PDB entry 8GOM | X-ray diffraction, 2.78 A resolution | chains A and B of the 5 polymer chains in the assembly

== Chain A ==
Protein: MHC class I antigen
Organism: Homo sapiens
Reference sequence: Q861F7 (Q861F7_HUMAN); residues 1-275 here = UniProt positions 1-275
Chain sequence (276 residues; row label = number of the first residue in the row; numbering starts at 0):
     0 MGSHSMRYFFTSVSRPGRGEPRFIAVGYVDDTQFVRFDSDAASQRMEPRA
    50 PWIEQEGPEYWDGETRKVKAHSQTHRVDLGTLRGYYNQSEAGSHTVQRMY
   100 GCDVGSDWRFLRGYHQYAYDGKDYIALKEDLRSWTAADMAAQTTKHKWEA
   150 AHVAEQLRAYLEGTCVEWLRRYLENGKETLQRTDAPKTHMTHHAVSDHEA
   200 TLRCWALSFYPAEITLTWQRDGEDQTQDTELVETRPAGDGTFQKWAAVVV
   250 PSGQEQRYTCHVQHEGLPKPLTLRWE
Unresolved in the structure: 0
Sequence notes: initiating methionine (0)
Disulfide bonds: Cys101-Cys164, Cys203-Cys259

== Chain B ==
Protein: Beta-2-microglobulin
Organism: Homo sapiens
Reference sequence: P61769 (B2MG_HUMAN); residues 1-99 here correspond to UniProt positions 21-119 (UniProt number = residue number + 20)
Chain sequence (100 residues; numbered 0 to 99; the number before each row is that of its first residue; numbering starts at 0):
     0 MIQRTPKIQVYSRHPAENGKSNFLNCYVSGFHPSDIEVDLLKNGERIEKV
    50 EHSDLSFSKDWSFYLLYYTEFTPTEKDEYACRVNHVTLSQPKIVKWDRDM
Sequence notes: expression tag (0)
Disulfide bonds: Cys25-Cys80
UniProt features mapped onto this chain:
  - modified residue: Gln2 (Pyrrolidone carboxylic acid)
  - glycosylation: Ile1 (N-linked (Glc) (glycation) isoleucine), Lys19 (N-linked (Glc) (glycation) lysine), Lys41 (N-linked (Glc) (glycation) lysine), Lys48 (N-linked (Glc) (glycation) lysine), Lys58 (N-linked (Glc) (glycation) lysine), Lys91 (N-linked (Glc) (glycation) lysine), Lys94 (N-linked (Glc) (glycation) lysine)

== Chain A / chain B interface ==
Pairs across the interface - 59 pairs, chain A then chain B:
  Phe8(A) with Ser55(B); Phe56(B)
  Phe9(A) with Phe56(B)
  Thr10(A) with Leu54(B); Phe56(B); Phe62(B)
  Val12(A) with Ser33(B)
  Ile23(A) with Leu54(B)
  Val25(A) with Leu54(B)
  Tyr27(A) with Ser55(B); Tyr63(B)
  Gln32(A) with Asp53(B), hydrogen bond
  Arg35(A) with Asp53(B), salt bridge
  Arg48(A) with Asp53(B), salt bridge
  His93(A) with Met0(B)
  Thr94(A) with Phe62(B)
  Gln96(A) with His31(B), hydrogen bond; Phe56(B); Trp60(B), hydrogen bond (side chain-backbone); Phe62(B)
  Arg97(A) with Phe56(B)
  Met98(A) with Phe56(B), hydrophobic
  Gln115(A) with Trp60(B)
  Tyr116(A) with Trp60(B)
  Ala117(A) with Trp60(B), hydrophobic
  Asp119(A) with Met0(B); Ile1(B); His31(B)
  Gly120(A) with Ile1(B); His31(B); Asp59(B); Trp60(B)
  Asp122(A) with Trp60(B), hydrogen bond
  His192(A) with Asp98(B), salt bridge
  Arg202(A) with Asp98(B), hydrogen bond (side chain-backbone); Met99(B)
  Trp204(A) with Asp98(B); Met99(B)
  Leu206(A) with Pro14(B), hydrophobic
  Val231(A) with Gln8(B)
  Glu232(A) with Lys6(B), salt bridge; Gln8(B), hydrogen bond (backbone-side chain); Tyr26(B); Ser28(B), hydrogen bond
  Arg234(A) with Gln8(B), hydrogen bond; Tyr10(B); Met99(B), hydrogen bond (side chain-backbone)
  Pro235(A) with Tyr10(B), hydrogen bond (backbone-side chain); Asn24(B); Tyr26(B)
  Ala236(A) with Arg12(B), hydrogen bond (backbone-side chain); Asn24(B), hydrogen bond (backbone-side chain)
  Gly237(A) with Arg12(B), hydrogen bond (backbone-side chain)
  Asp238(A) with Arg12(B); His13(B)
  Gln242(A) with Tyr10(B); Ser11(B), hydrogen bond (side chain-backbone); Arg12(B), hydrogen bond (side chain-backbone)
  Trp244(A) with Met99(B), hydrogen bond (side chain-backbone)
Other interface residues (no listed pair), chain A (37 interface residues in all): Ser92, Lys121, Thr233
Other interface residues (no listed pair), chain B (26 interface residues in all): Leu65, Arg97

== Overview ==
37 residues of chain A and 26 residues of chain B are in contact; the contacts include 16 hydrogen bonds and 4
salt bridges. Polar contacts include Arg35(A)-Asp53(B), Arg48(A)-Asp53(B) and His192(A)-Asp98(B).
Here chain A is MHC class I antigen and chain B is Beta-2-microglobulin, both from Homo sapiens. Entry 8GOM
(SARS-CoV-2 specific private TCR RLQ7 in complex with RLQ-HLA-A2) was determined by X-ray diffraction together
with 8GON and 8GOP from the same study.
